6M16 - chains B and A of the 3 polymer chains in the assembly; structure by electron microscopy, 2.83 A resolution.

Chain B (and A):
Protein: Spike glycoprotein
Source organism: Swine acute diarrhea syndrome coronavirus
Notes: chain A of this document is another copy of the same molecule, construct and numbering; everything in this record applies to it too
Reference sequence: A0A2P1G1L3 (A0A2P1G1L3_9NIDO); residue numbers follow UniProt; this construct covers 1-1068
Sequence (1120 residues; each row starts with the number of its first residue):
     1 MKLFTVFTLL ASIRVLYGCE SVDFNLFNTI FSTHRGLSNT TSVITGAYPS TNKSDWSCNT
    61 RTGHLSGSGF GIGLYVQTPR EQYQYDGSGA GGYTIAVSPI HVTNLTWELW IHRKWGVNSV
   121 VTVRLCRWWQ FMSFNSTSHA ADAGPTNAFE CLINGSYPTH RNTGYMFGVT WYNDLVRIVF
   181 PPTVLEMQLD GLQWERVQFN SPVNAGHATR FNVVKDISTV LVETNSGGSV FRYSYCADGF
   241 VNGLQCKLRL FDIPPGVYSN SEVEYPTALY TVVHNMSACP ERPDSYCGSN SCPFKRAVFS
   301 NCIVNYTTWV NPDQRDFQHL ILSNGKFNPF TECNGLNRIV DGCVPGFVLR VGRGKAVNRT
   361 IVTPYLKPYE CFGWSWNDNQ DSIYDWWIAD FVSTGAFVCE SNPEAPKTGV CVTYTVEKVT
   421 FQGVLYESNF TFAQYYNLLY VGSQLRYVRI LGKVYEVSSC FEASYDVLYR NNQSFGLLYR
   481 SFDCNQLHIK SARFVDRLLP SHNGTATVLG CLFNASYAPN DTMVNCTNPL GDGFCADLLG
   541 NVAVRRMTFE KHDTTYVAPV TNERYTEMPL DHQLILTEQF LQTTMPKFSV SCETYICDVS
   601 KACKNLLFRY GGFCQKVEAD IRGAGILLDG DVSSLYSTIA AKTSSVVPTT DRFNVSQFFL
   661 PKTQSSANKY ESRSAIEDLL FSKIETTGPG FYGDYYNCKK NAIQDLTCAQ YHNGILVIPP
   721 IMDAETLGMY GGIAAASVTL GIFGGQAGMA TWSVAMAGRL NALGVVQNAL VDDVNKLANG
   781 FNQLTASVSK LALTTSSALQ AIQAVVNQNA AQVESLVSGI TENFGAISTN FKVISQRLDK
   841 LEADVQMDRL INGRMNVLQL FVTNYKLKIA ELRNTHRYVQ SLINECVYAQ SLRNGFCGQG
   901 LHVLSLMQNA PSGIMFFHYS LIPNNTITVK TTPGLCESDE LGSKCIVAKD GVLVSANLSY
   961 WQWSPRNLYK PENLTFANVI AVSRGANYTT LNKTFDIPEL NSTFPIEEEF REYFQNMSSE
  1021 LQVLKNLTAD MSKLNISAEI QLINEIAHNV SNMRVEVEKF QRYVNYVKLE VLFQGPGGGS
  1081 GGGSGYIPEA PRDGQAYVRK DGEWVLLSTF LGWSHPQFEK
Not modelled in the structure: 1-18, 84-85, 134-143, 488-490, 999-1120
Sequence notes: expression tag (1069-1120)
Disulfide bonds: Cys19-Cys58, Cys126-Cys151, Cys236-Cys246, Cys279-Cys302, Cys287-Cys292, Cys333-Cys371, Cys343-Cys399, Cys411-Cys460, Cys484-Cys511, Cys526-Cys535, Cys592-Cys614, Cys597-Cys603, Cys698-Cys708, Cys886-Cys897, Cys936-Cys945
Covalently attached groups: N-acetylglucosamine (NAG) linked to Asn39, Asn154, Asn514, Asn520, Asn654, Asn957, Asn973, Asn992
Ligand contacts: N-acetylglucosamine (NAG; 2-acetamido-2-deoxy-beta-D-glucopyranose): Asp571, Lys776, Asn924, Asn925

Interface between chain B and chain A:
Residue-residue contacts (165):
  His34(B) with Phe608(A)
  Asn260(B) with Ser589(A), hydrogen bond (side chain-backbone); Ser591(A); Tyr711(A); Gly714(A)
  Glu262(B) with Ser591(A); Thr594(A), hydrogen bond; Tyr711(A), hydrogen bond; Gly714(A)
  Leu269(B) with Asn830(A); Lys832(A)
  Arg296(B) with Glu150(A)
  Val298(B) with Glu150(A); Cys151(A); Leu152(A), hydrophobic
  Gly335(B) with Asp839(A)
  Leu336(B) with Arg837(A)
  Asn337(B) with Ile834(A); Gln836(A); Arg837(A), hydrogen bond (side chain-backbone); Leu838(A), hydrogen bond (side chain-backbone); Asp839(A), hydrogen bond (side chain-backbone); Lys840(A)
  Val348(B) with Glu150(A)
  Val392(B) with Leu152(A), hydrophobic; Leu189(A); Asp190(A), hydrogen bond (backbone-backbone)
  Ser393(B) with Gln188(A), hydrogen bond (side chain-backbone); Leu189(A)
  Thr394(B) with Gln188(A), hydrogen bond (backbone-backbone)
  Lys418(B) with Ile827(A); Thr829(A), hydrogen bond (backbone-side chain)
  Thr420(B) with Thr829(A)
  Phe432(B) with Gly227(A)
  Ala433(B) with Gly227(A), hydrogen bond (backbone-backbone); Ser229(A)
  Gln434(B) with Pro182(A)
  Tyr435(B) with Thr29(A), hydrogen bond (side chain-backbone); Ile30(A); Ser32(A); Pro181(A); Pro182(A); Thr183(A); Val184(A), hydrophobic
  Tyr436(B) with Ser32(A); Thr33(A), hydrogen bond (side chain-backbone); Arg35(A); Gly36(A); Gly228(A)
  Leu438(B) with Gly36(A)
  Leu439(B) with Gly36(A); Leu37(A)
  Tyr440(B) with Arg35(A); Gly36(A), hydrogen bond (backbone-backbone); Leu37(A); Ser38(A), hydrogen bond (backbone-backbone)
  Val441(B) with Pro689(A), hydrophobic
  Ser443(B) with Glu814(A), hydrogen bond
  Gln444(B) with Phe691(A); Asp694(A)
  Ala463(B) with Tyr711(A), hydrophobic
  Ser464(B) with Tyr711(A)
  Arg480(B) with Thr707(A), hydrogen bond (backbone-side chain); Ala709(A)
  Ser481(B) with Ala709(A); Tyr711(A)
  Phe482(B) with Thr707(A)
  Asp483(B) with Leu706(A)
  Ala506(B) with Asp705(A)
  Thr507(B) with Asp705(A)
  Val508(B) with Asp705(A); Leu706(A); Thr707(A)
  Leu509(B) with Thr707(A)
  Gly510(B) with Thr707(A)
  Tyr517(B) with Asp705(A)
  Gly531(B) with Pro719(A); Pro720(A)
  Asp532(B) with Pro720(A), hydrogen bond (backbone-backbone); Ile721(A); Met722(A); Asp723(A); Thr726(A), hydrogen bond
  Gly533(B) with Ile721(A), hydrogen bond (backbone-backbone)
  Met547(B) with Ile721(A), hydrophobic; Ile733(A)
  Thr548(B) with Ile733(A)
  Phe549(B) with Ser633(A); Tyr636(A); Met722(A), hydrophobic
  Lys551(B) with Ala640(A); Ala641(A); Lys642(A)
  His552(B) with Ser637(A); Thr638(A), hydrogen bond (side chain-backbone); Ala640(A), hydrogen bond (backbone-backbone); Ala641(A); Lys642(A), hydrogen bond (backbone-backbone); Tyr888(A)
  Asp553(B) with Leu740(A); Gly745(A)
  Thr554(B) with Leu740(A); Gly745(A); Tyr888(A), hydrogen bond (side chain-backbone)
  Tyr556(B) with Gly741(A); Gly744(A); Gly745(A), hydrogen bond (backbone-backbone); Arg759(A), hydrogen bond; Ala889(A), hydrophobic; Gln890(A)
  Val557(B) with Gln746(A)
  Ala558(B) with Phe743(A); Met749(A), hydrophobic
  Arg564(B) with Gly748(A); Met749(A)
  Tyr565(B) with Ala747(A); Gly748(A)
  Thr566(B) with Gln746(A); Ala747(A)
  Glu567(B) with Gln746(A); Ala747(A), hydrogen bond (backbone-backbone)
  Pro569(B) with Gln746(A)
  Leu581(B) with Arg877(A)
  Ser815(B) with Lys616(A), hydrogen bond
  Ser818(B) with Gly611(A); Gly612(A), hydrogen bond (side chain-backbone)
  Glu822(B) with Arg609(A); Tyr610(A); Gly611(A), hydrogen bond (side chain-backbone); Gly612(A), hydrogen bond (side chain-backbone)
  Asn823(B) with Arg609(A)
  Phe824(B) with Arg609(A); Tyr610(A), hydrophobic; Gly611(A)
  Glu842(B) with Leu841(A)
  Arg849(B) with Asp844(A), hydrogen bond (side chain-backbone); Val845(A); Asp848(A), salt bridge
  Leu860(B) with Lys616(A); Gln859(A)
  Asn864(B) with Lys866(A)
  Leu867(B) with Lys866(A); Leu867(A), hydrophobic
  Glu871(B) with Ala870(A); Arg873(A), salt bridge; Asn874(A), hydrogen bond (backbone-side chain)
  Asn874(B) with Asn874(A)
  Thr875(B) with Asn874(A); Arg877(A)
  Tyr878(B) with Arg877(A)
  Arg893(B) with Glu885(A), salt bridge; Arg893(A)
  Asn894(B) with Asn884(A); Glu885(A); Tyr888(A); Ala889(A)
  Gly895(B) with Asn884(A)
  Gln899(B) with Asn884(A)
  Arg966(B) with Gln746(A)
  Ser983(B) with Phe976(A); Ala977(A), hydrogen bond (side chain-backbone)
  Arg984(B) with Lys949(A), hydrogen bond (backbone-side chain); Ala977(A)
  Ala986(B) with Asn768(A)
  Asn987(B) with Asn768(A)
Also at the interface, not in a pair above, chain B (107 interface residues in all): Arg249, Glu264, Ser300, Ile339, Asp341, Phe397, Thr413, Thr415, Val419, Phe430, Gly442, Ser459, Pro529, Arg546, Glu550, Thr561, Asn562, Met568, Ala811, Gln812, Gly825, Thr863, Phe896, Leu941, Gly942, Asn967, Gly985
Also at the interface, not in a pair above, chain A (120 interface residues in all): Phe31, His34, Trp107, Val179, Met187, Ser226, Val590, Asp598, Val599, Gln615, Gly690, Cys708, Gln710, His712, Leu716, Ile718, Ala734, Ile742, Val754, Asn761, Val817, Val833, Ser835, Thr863, Thr975

Summary:
107 residues of chain B face 120 of chain A across their interface; the contacts include 35 hydrogen bonds and
3 salt bridges. Among the polar pairs are Arg849(B)-Asp848(A), Glu871(B)-Arg873(A) and Arg893(B)-Glu885(A).
Bound to chain B: N-acetylglucosamine.
Chain B and chain A are both Spike glycoprotein (Swine acute diarrhea syndrome coronavirus); the structure,
Cryo-EM structures of SADS-CoV spike glycoproteins, was determined by electron microscopy together with 6M15
from the same study.
